3G4S - chains 0 and Q of the 31 polymer chains in the assembly; structure by X-ray diffraction, 3.20 A resolution.

[Chain 0]
Molecule: 23S ribosomal RNA
Organism: Haloarcula marismortui
Sequence (2923 nucleotides; numbered 1 to 2923; the number before each row is that of its first residue):
     1 GUUGGCUACU AUGCCAGCUG GUGGAUUGCU CGGCUCAGGC GCUGAUGAAG GACGUGCCAA
    61 GCUGCGAUAA GCUGUGGGGA GCCGCACGGA GGCGAAGAAC CACAGAUUUC CGAAUGAGAA
   121 UCUCUCUAAC AAUUGCUUCG CGCAAUGAGG AACCCCGAGA ACUGAAACAU CUCAGUAUCG
   181 GGAGGAACAG AAAACGCAAC GUGAUGUCGU UAGUAACCGC GAGUGAACGC GAUACAGCCC
   241 AAACCGAAGC CCUCACGGGC AAUGUGGUGU CAGGGCUACC UCUCAUCAGC CGACCGUCUU
   301 CACGAAGUCU CUUGGAAUAG AGCGUGAUAC AGGGUGACAA CCCCGUACUG AAGACCAGUA
   361 CGCUGUGCGG UAGUGCCAGA GUAGCGGGGG UUGGAUAUCC CUCGCGAAUA ACGCAGGCAU
   421 CGACUGCGAA GGCUAAACAC AACCUGAGAC CGAUAGUGAA CAAGUAGUGU GAACGAACGC
   481 UGCAAAGUAC CCUCAGAAGG GAGGCGAAAU AGAGCAUGAA AUCAGUUGGC GAUCGAGCGA
   541 CAGGGCAUAC AAGGUCCCUU GACGAAUGAC CGAGACGCGA GUCUCCAGUA AGACUCACGG
   601 GAAGCCGAUG UUCUGUCGUA CGUUUUGAAA AACGAGCCAG GGAGUGUGUC UGUAUGGCAA
   661 GUCUAACCGG AGUAUCCGGG GAGGCACAGG GAAACCGACA UGGCCGCAGG GCUUUGCCCG
   721 AGGGCCGCCG UCUUCAAGGG CGGGGAGCCA UGUGGACACG ACCCGAAUCC GGACGAUCUA
   781 CGCAUGGACA AGAUGAAGCG UGCCGAAAGG CACGUGGAAG UCUGUUAGAG UUGGUGUCCU
   841 ACAAUACCCU CUCGUGAUCU AUGUGUAGGG GUGAAAGGCC CAUCGAGUCC GGCAACAGCU
   901 GGUUCCAAUC GAAACAUGUC GAAGCAUGAC CUCCGCCGAG GUAGUCUGUG AGGUAGAGCG
   961 ACCGAUUGGU GUGUCCGCCU CCGAGAGGAG UCGGCACACC UGUCAAACUC CAAACUUACA
  1021 GACGCUGUUU GACGCGGGGA UUCCGGUGCG CGGGGUAAGC CUGUGUACCA GGAGGGGAAC
  1081 AACCCAGAGA UAGGUUAAGG UCCCCAAGUG UGGAUUAAGU GUAAUCCUCU GAAGGUGGUC
  1141 UCGAGCCCUA GACAGCCGGG AGGUGAGCUU AGAAGCAGCU ACCCUCUAAG AAAAGCGUAA
  1201 CAGCUUACCG GCCGAGGUUU GAGGCGCCCA AAAUGAUCGG GACUCAAAUC CACCACCGAG
  1261 ACCUGUCCGU ACCACUCAUA CUGGUAAUCG AGUAGAUUGG CGCUCUAAUU GGAUGGAAGC
  1321 AGGGGCGAGA GCUCCUGUGG ACCGAUUAGU GACGAAAAUC CUGGCCAUAG UAGCAGCGAU
  1381 AGUCGGGUGA GAACCCCGAC GGCCUAAUGG AUAAGGGUUC CUCAGCACUG CUGAUCAGCU
  1441 GAGGGUUAGC CGGUCCUAAG UCUCACCGCA ACUCGACUGA GACGAAAUGG GAAACAGGUU
  1501 AAUAUUCCUG UGCCAUCAUG CAGUGAAAGU UGACGCCCUG GGGUCGAUCA CGCCGGGCAU
  1561 UCGCCCGGUC GAACCGUCCA ACUCCGUGGA AGCCGUAAUG GCAGGAAGCG GACGAACGGC
  1621 GGCAUAGGGA AACGUGAUUC AACCUGGGGC CCAUGAAAAG ACGAGCAUGA UGUCCGUACC
  1681 GAGAACCGAC ACAGGUGUCC AUGGCGGCGA AAGCCAAGGC CUGUCGGGAG CAACCAACGU
  1741 UAGGGAAUUC GGCAAGUUAG UCCCGUACCU UCGGAAGAAG GGAUGCCUGC UCCGGAACGG
  1801 AGCAGGUCGC AGUGACUCGG AAGCUCGGAC UGUCUAGUAA CAACAUAGGU GACCGCAAAU
  1861 CCGCAAGGAC UCGUACGGUC ACUGAAUCCU GCCCAGUGCA GGUAUCUGAA CACCUCGUAC
  1921 AAGAGGACGA AGGACCUGUC AACGGCGGGG GUAACUAUGA CCCUCUUAAG GUAGCGUAGU
  1981 ACCUUGCCGC AUCAGUAGCG GCUUGCAUGA AUGGAUUAAC CAGAGCUUCA CUGUCCCAAC
  2041 GUUGGGCCCG GUGAACUGUA CAUUCCAGUG CGGAGUCUGG AGACACCCAG GGGGAAGCGA
  2101 AGACCCUAUG GAGCUUUACU GCAGGCUGUC GCUGAGACGU GGUCGCCGAU GUGCAGCAUA
  2161 GGUAGGAGUC GUUACAGAGG UACCCGCGCU AGCGGGCCAC CCAGACAACA GUGAAAUACU
  2221 ACCCGUCGGU GACUGCGACU CUCACUCCGG GAGGAGGACA CCGAUAGCCG GGCAGUUUGA
  2281 CUGGGGCGGU ACGCGCUCGA AAAGAUAUCG AGCGCGCCCU AUGGUCAUCU CAGCCGGGAC
  2341 AGAGACCCGG CGAAGAGUGC AAGAGCAAAA GAUGACUUGA CAGUGUUCUU CCCAACGAGG
  2401 AACGCUGACG CGAAAGCGUG GUCUAGCGAA CCAAUUAGCC UGCUUGAUGC GGGCAAUUGA
  2461 UGACAGAAAA GCUACCCUAG GGAUAACAGA GUCGUCACUC GCAAGAGCAC AUAUCGACCG
  2521 AGUGGCUUGC UACCUCGAUG UCGGUUCCCU CCAUCCUGCC CGUGCAGAAG CGGGCAAGGG
  2581 UGAGGUUGUU CGCCUAUUAA AGGAGGUCGU GAGCUGGGUU UAGACCGUCG UGAGACAGGU
  2641 CGGCUGCUAU CUACUGGGUG UGUAAUGGUG UCUGACAAGA ACGACCGUAU AGUACGAGAG
  2701 GAACUACGGU UGGUGGCCAC UGGUGUACCG GUUGUUCGAG AGAGCACGUG CCGGGUAGCC
  2761 ACGCCACACG GGGUAAGAGC UGAACGCAUC UAAGCUCGAA ACCCACUUGG AAAAGAGACA
  2821 CCGCCGAGGU CCCGCGUACA AGACGCGGUC GAUAGACUCG GGGUGUGCGC GUCGAGGUAA
  2881 CGAGACGUUA AGCCCACGAG CACUAACAGA CCAAAGCCAU CAU
Unresolved in the structure: 1-9, 126-127, 715, 971-998, 1560, 1952-1963, 2137-2236, 2339-2343, 2665-2666, 2915-2923
Modified residues: 1MA (6-hydro-1-methyladenosine-5'-monophosphate) at position 628, OMU (o2'-methyluridine 5'-monophosphate) at position 2587, OMG (o2'-methylguanosine-5'-monophosphate) at position 2588, UR3 (3-methyluridine-5'-monophoshate) at position 2619, PSU (pseudouridine-5'-monophosphate) at position 2621

[Chain Q]
Protein: 50S ribosomal protein L21e
Organism: Haloarcula marismortui
UniProt: P12734 (RL21_HALMA); residues 1-95 here correspond to UniProt positions 2-96 (UniProt number = residue number + 1)
Sequence (95 residues; row label = number of the first residue in the row):
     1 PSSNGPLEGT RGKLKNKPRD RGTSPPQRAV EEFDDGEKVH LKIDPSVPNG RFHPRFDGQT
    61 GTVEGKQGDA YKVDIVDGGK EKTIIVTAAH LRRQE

[Interface between chain 0 and chain Q]
Contacting residue pairs (107):
  G948(0) - Gln94(Q)  base contact
  G948(0) - Glu95(Q)  hydrogen bond to the sugar
  U949(0) - His40(Q)  sugar contact
  U949(0) - Gln94(Q)  hydrogen bond to the base
  U949(0) - Glu95(Q)  hydrogen bond to the sugar
  G950(0) - His40(Q)  hydrogen bond to the sugar
  G950(0) - Gly58(Q)  hydrogen bond to the base
  A951(0) - Lys42(Q)  phosphate contact
  A951(0) - Asp57(Q)  hydrogen bond to the sugar
  A951(0) - Gly58(Q)  sugar contact
  G952(0) - Lys42(Q)  salt bridge to the phosphate
  G953(0) - Gly12(Q)  phosphate contact
  G953(0) - Lys13(Q)  hydrogen bond to the phosphate
  G953(0) - Lys17(Q)  base contact
  A1007(0) - Arg11(Q)  phosphate contact
  C1008(0) - Arg11(Q)  salt bridge to the phosphate
  C1010(0) - Pro18(Q)  phosphate contact
  A1018(0) - Gly58(Q)  sugar contact
  A1018(0) - Gln59(Q)  hydrogen bond to the sugar
  A1018(0) - Thr60(Q)  hydrogen bond to the base
  C1019(0) - Lys38(Q)  hydrogen bond to the phosphate
  C1019(0) - Thr60(Q)  sugar contact
  C1019(0) - Val76(Q)  phosphate contact
  C1019(0) - Gln94(Q)  hydrogen bond to the base
  A1020(0) - Lys38(Q)  salt bridge to the phosphate
  G2295(0) - Ser3(Q)  phosphate contact
  G2295(0) - Asn4(Q)  hydrogen bond to the phosphate
  G2295(0) - Gly5(Q)  hydrogen bond to the phosphate
  C2296(0) - Ser2(Q)  base contact
  C2296(0) - Ser3(Q)  hydrogen bond to the phosphate
  C2296(0) - Asn4(Q)  phosphate contact
  C2296(0) - Gly5(Q)  hydrogen bond to the phosphate
  C2296(0) - Leu7(Q)  phosphate contact
  C2296(0) - Glu8(Q)  hydrogen bond to the phosphate
  U2297(0) - Ser2(Q)  hydrogen bond to the base
  U2297(0) - Leu7(Q)  phosphate contact
  U2297(0) - Glu8(Q)  phosphate contact
  U2297(0) - Gly9(Q)  hydrogen bond to the phosphate
  U2297(0) - Thr10(Q)  hydrogen bond to the phosphate
  U2297(0) - Arg11(Q)  hydrogen bond to the sugar
  C2298(0) - Ser2(Q)  base contact
  G2299(0) - Pro1(Q)  base contact
  A2300(0) - Pro1(Q)  base contact
  A2303(0) - Lys13(Q)  hydrogen bond to the phosphate
  A2303(0) - Asp57(Q)  hydrogen bond to the sugar
  G2304(0) - Lys13(Q)  salt bridge to the phosphate
  G2304(0) - Arg55(Q)  hydrogen bond to the phosphate
  A2305(0) - Arg55(Q)  salt bridge to the phosphate
  U2306(0) - Pro1(Q)  phosphate contact
  A2307(0) - Pro1(Q)  phosphate contact
  A2353(0) - Arg21(Q)  hydrogen bond to the base
  A2354(0) - Arg21(Q)  sugar contact
  G2363(0) - Leu7(Q)  base contact
  G2363(0) - Arg11(Q)  sugar contact
  A2364(0) - Leu14(Q)  hydrogen bond to the sugar
  A2364(0) - Lys15(Q)  phosphate contact
  G2365(0) - Lys15(Q)  phosphate contact
  G2365(0) - Asn16(Q)  phosphate contact
  G2365(0) - Pro45(Q)  sugar contact
  G2365(0) - Ser46(Q)  hydrogen bond to the sugar
  C2366(0) - Arg21(Q)  phosphate contact
  C2366(0) - Gly22(Q)  hydrogen bond to the phosphate
  C2366(0) - Thr23(Q)  phosphate contact
  C2366(0) - Ser46(Q)  hydrogen bond to the phosphate
  A2367(0) - Gly22(Q)  phosphate contact
  A2367(0) - Thr23(Q)  hydrogen bond to the phosphate
  A2370(0) - Ser46(Q)  hydrogen bond to the base
  A2370(0) - Pro48(Q)  base contact
  G2385(0) - Gln67(Q)  base contact
  U2386(0) - Gln67(Q)  hydrogen bond to the base
  U2387(0) - Thr83(Q)  hydrogen bond to the sugar
  U2387(0) - Ile85(Q)  sugar contact
  C2388(0) - His53(Q)  sugar contact
  C2388(0) - Phe56(Q)  phosphate contact
  C2388(0) - Lys82(Q)  phosphate contact
  C2388(0) - Thr83(Q)  hydrogen bond to the phosphate
  U2389(0) - His53(Q)  sugar contact
  U2389(0) - Phe56(Q)  phosphate contact
  U2389(0) - Lys82(Q)  salt bridge to the phosphate
  U2390(0) - Arg55(Q)  salt bridge to the phosphate
  C2391(0) - Asn4(Q)  hydrogen bond to the phosphate
  C2392(0) - Arg55(Q)  hydrogen bond to the sugar
  C2392(0) - Asp77(Q)  hydrogen bond to the sugar
  C2392(0) - Lys82(Q)  hydrogen bond to the phosphate
  C2393(0) - Asp77(Q)  sugar contact
  C2393(0) - Gly78(Q)  sugar contact
  C2393(0) - Gly79(Q)  hydrogen bond to the phosphate
  C2393(0) - Lys80(Q)  salt bridge to the phosphate
  C2393(0) - Lys82(Q)  salt bridge to the phosphate
  A2394(0) - Gly79(Q)  phosphate contact
  A2394(0) - Lys80(Q)  hydrogen bond to the phosphate
  A2395(0) - Lys80(Q)  salt bridge to the phosphate
  A2402(0) - Gly50(Q)  hydrogen bond to the phosphate
  A2402(0) - Arg51(Q)  hydrogen bond to the sugar
  C2403(0) - Asn49(Q)  phosphate contact
  C2403(0) - Gly50(Q)  hydrogen bond to the phosphate
  C2403(0) - Gln67(Q)  hydrogen bond to the sugar
  C2403(0) - Ala70(Q)  phosphate contact
  C2403(0) - Ile85(Q)  sugar contact
  G2404(0) - Gln67(Q)  phosphate contact
  G2404(0) - Gly68(Q)  phosphate contact
  G2404(0) - Asp69(Q)  hydrogen bond to the phosphate
  G2404(0) - Ala70(Q)  phosphate contact
  C2423(0) - Leu7(Q)  sugar contact
  U2424(0) - Gly5(Q)  sugar contact
  U2424(0) - Pro6(Q)  phosphate contact
  U2424(0) - Leu7(Q)  sugar contact
Other interface residues (no listed pair), chain 0 (53 interface residues in all): U1009, C1011, G2310, A2311, G2418, A2425
Other interface residues (no listed pair), chain Q (54 interface residues in all): Glu81, Ile84, Arg93

[Overview]
53 residues of chain 0 face 54 of chain Q across their interface; the contacts include 44 hydrogen bonds and
10 salt bridges. Polar pairs include U949(0)-Gln94(Q), G950(0)-Gly58(Q) and A1018(0)-Thr60(Q).
Here chain 0 is 23S ribosomal RNA and chain Q is 50S ribosomal protein L21e, both from Haloarcula marismortui.
Entry 3G4S (Co-crystal structure of Tiamulin bound to the large ribosomal subunit) was determined by X-ray
diffraction (same publication as 3G6E and 3G71).
